Entry 6JFY (electron microscopy, 7.40 A resolution (low resolution: residue-level contacts below are approximate; hydrogen-bond / salt-bridge calls are withheld)); this record covers chains D and C of the 4 polymer chains in the assembly.

[Chain D (and C)]
Molecule: Glutamate receptor ionotropic, kainate 3
From: Rattus norvegicus
Notes: chain C of this document is another copy of the same molecule, construct and numbering; everything in this record applies to it too
UniProt: P42264 (GRIK3_RAT); residues 1-809 here correspond to UniProt positions 32-840 (UniProt number = residue number + 31)
Chain sequence (809 residues; numbered 1 to 809; the number before each row is that of its first residue):
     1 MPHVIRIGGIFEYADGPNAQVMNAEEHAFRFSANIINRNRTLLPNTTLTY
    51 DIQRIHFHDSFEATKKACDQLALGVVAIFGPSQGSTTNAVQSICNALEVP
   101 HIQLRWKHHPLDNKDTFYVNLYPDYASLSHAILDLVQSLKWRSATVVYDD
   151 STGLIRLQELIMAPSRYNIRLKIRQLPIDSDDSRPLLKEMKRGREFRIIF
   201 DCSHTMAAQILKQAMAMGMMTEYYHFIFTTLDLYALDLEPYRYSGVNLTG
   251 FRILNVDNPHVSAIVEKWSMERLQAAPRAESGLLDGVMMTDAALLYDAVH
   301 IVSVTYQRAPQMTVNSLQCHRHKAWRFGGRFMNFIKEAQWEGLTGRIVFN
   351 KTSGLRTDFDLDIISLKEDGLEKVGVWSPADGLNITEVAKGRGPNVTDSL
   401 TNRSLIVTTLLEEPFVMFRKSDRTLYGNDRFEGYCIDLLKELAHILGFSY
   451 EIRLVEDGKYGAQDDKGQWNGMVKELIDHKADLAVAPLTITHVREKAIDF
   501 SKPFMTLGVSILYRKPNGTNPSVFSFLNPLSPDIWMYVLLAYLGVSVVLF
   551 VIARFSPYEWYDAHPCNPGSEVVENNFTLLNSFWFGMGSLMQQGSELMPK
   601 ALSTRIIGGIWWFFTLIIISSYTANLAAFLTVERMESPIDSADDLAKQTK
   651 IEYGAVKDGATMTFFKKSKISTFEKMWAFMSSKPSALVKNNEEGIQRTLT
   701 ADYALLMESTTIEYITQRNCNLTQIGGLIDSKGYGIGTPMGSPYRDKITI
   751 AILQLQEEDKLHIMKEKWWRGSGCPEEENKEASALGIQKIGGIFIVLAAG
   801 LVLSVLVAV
Not modelled in the structure: 1-2, 275-285, 386-401, 555-600, 773-787 (chain C: 1-2, 273-284, 386-401, 555-600, 773, 776-787)
Disulfides: C68-C319
Sequence notes: engineered mutation T86 (Cys117 in P42264), T305 (Cys336 in P42264), V547 (Cys578 in P42264)
Swiss-Prot annotation at these positions:
  - binding site (L-glutamate): P487, T489, R494, A660, T661, E708
  - glycosylation (N-linked (GlcNAc...) asparagine): N39, N45, N247, N350, N384, N395, N402, N517, N520, N721
Reported in the primary citation:
  - post-translational modification sites: N247, N402, N721
  - post-translational modification sites: N395 (proposed by the authors, not directly observed)
  - mutagenesis - Y744L/R745G: abolished signaling

[How chain D and chain C interact]
Residue-residue contacts (86):
  H58(D) with D112(C); N113(C)
  D59(D) with S92(C)
  S60(D) with A89(C); S92(C)
  F61(D) with S92(C); I93(C); C319(C)
  K65(D) with H320(C)
  N88(D) with S60(C); S85(C); N88(C)
  A89(D) with S60(C)
  S92(D) with D59(C); S60(C); F61(C)
  I93(D) with F61(C)
  L97(D) with F61(C)
  L111(D) with D179(C)
  D112(D) with H58(C); Q83(C)
  N113(D) with H58(C)
  K114(D) with H58(C)
  Y148(D) with M162(C)
  S151(D) with H108(C); I155(C); Q158(C)
  L154(D) with L154(C); I155(C); Q158(C)
  I155(D) with I155(C)
  Q158(D) with Y148(C); L154(C); I173(C)
  M162(D) with Y148(C); I173(C); R174(C); Q175(C)
  P164(D) with K172(C); R174(C)
  S165(D) with R174(C)
  R170(D) with N168(C)
  I173(D) with I161(C); M162(C)
  Q175(D) with M162(C)
  C319(D) with F61(C)
  H320(D) with K65(C)
  R321(D) with F61(C); K65(C)
  T623(D) with S620(C)
  A627(D) with A624(C)
  L630(D) with A624(C); N625(C)
  T631(D) with A628(C)
  R634(D) with N625(C); A628(C); F629(C); V632(C)
  S641(D) with T649(C); K650(C)
  D643(D) with K647(C); Q648(C); T649(C)
  K669(D) with K675(C); A678(C)
  S671(D) with A646(C)
  T672(D) with K647(C)
  E674(D) with K675(C)
  I790(D) with S531(C); I534(C)
  I793(D) with F614(C)
  F794(D) with I534(C); Y537(C); F614(C)
  L797(D) with A541(C); W611(C); F614(C)
  G800(D) with I610(C)
  L803(D) with I606(C); I610(C)
  S804(D) with S603(C); I606(C); I607(C)
  V807(D) with L602(C); S603(C); I606(C)
Interface residues without a listed pair, chain D (58 interface residues in all): G84, S85, H108, D150, I161, K172, I178, F526, M635, D640, V796
Interface residues without a listed pair, chain C (61 interface residues in all): A96, L111, S151, T152, S165, R170, I178, I617, S621

[Summary]
Chain D and chain C form an interface of 58 and 61 residues respectively. UniProt lists 6 L-glutamate-binding
residues on chain D. From the paper: Y744L/R745G of chain D abolish signaling; modification sites N247(D),
N402(D) and N721(D) among others.
Chain D and chain C are both Glutamate receptor ionotropic, kainate 3 (Rattus norvegicus); the structure,
GluK3 receptor trapped in Desensitized state, was determined by electron microscopy together with 6JFZ and
6JMV from the same study.
